PDB entry 6ZJY | electron microscopy, 5.50 A resolution (low resolution: residue-level contacts below are approximate; hydrogen-bond / salt-bridge calls are withheld) | chains L and M of the 15 polymer chains in the assembly

Chain L:
Molecule: NADH-quinone oxidoreductase subunit 12
Source organism: Thermus thermophilus
Notes: EC 7.1.1.-
Reference sequence: Q56227 (NQO12_THET8); numbering as in UniProt (aligned over 1-606)
Chain sequence (606 residues; numbered 1 to 606; the number before each row is that of its first residue):
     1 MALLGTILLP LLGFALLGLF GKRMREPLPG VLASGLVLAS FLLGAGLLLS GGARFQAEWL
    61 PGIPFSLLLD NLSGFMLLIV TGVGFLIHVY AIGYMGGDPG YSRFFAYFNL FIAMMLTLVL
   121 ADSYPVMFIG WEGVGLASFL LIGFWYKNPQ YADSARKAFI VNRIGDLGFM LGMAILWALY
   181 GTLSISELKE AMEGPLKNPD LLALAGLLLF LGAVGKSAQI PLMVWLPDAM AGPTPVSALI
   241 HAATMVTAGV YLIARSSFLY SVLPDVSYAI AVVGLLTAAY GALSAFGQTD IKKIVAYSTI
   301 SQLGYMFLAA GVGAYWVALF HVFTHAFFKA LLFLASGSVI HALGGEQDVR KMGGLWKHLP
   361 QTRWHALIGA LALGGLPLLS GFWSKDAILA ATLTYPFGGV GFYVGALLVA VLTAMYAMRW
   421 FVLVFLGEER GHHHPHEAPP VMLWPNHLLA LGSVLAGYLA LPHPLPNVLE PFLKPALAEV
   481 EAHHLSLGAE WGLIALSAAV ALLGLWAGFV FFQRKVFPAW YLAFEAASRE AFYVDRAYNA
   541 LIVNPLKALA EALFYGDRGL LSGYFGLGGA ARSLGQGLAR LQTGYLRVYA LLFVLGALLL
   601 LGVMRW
Unresolved in the structure: 606

Chain M:
Molecule: NADH-quinone oxidoreductase subunit 13
Source organism: Thermus thermophilus
Notes: EC 7.1.1.-
Reference sequence: Q56228 (NQO13_THET8); numbering as in UniProt (aligned over 1-469)
Chain sequence (469 residues; numbered 1 to 469; the number before each row is that of its first residue):
     1 MVVLAVLLPV VFGALLLLGL PRALGVLGAG LSFLLNLYLF LTHPGGVAHA FQAPLLPGAG
    61 VYWAFGLDGL SALFFLTIAL TVFLGALVAR VEGRFLGLAL LMEGLLLGLF AARDLLVFYV
   121 FFEAALIPAL LMLYLYGGEG RTRALYTFVL FTLVGSLPML AAVLGARLLS GSPTFLLEDL
   181 LAHPLQEEAA FWVFLGFALA FAIKTPLFPL HAWLPPFHQE NHPSGLADAL GTLYKVGVFA
   241 FFRFAIPLAP EGFAQAQGLL LFLAALSALY GAWVAFAAKD FKTLLAYAGL SHMGVAALGV
   301 FSGTPEGAMG GLYLLAASGV YTGGLFLLAG RLYERTGTLE IGRYRGLAQS APGLAALALI
   361 LFLAMVGLPG LSGFPGEFLT LLGAYKASPW LAALAFLSVI ASAAYALTAF QKTFWEEGGS
   421 GVKDLAGAEW GFALLSVLAL LLMGVFPGYF ARGLHPLAEA FAKLLGGGA
Unresolved in the structure: 468-469

Interface between chain L and chain M:
Contacting residue pairs - 9 pairs, chain L then chain M:
  Y146(L) with W415(M); E416(M); E417(M)
  K147(L) with E417(M)
  A550(L) with W273(M); A277(M)
  E551(L) with A277(M)
  F554(L) with A277(M)
  L561(L) with A212(M)
Also at the interface, not in a pair above, chain L (8 interface residues in all): I129, A174
Also at the interface, not in a pair above, chain M (10 interface residues in all): F276, P369, L381, L382

Summary:
8 residues of chain L and 10 residues of chain M are in contact.
Here chain L is NADH-quinone oxidoreductase subunit 12 and chain M is NADH-quinone oxidoreductase subunit 13,
both from Thermus thermophilus. Entry 6ZJY (Respiratory complex I from Thermus thermophilus, NAD+ dataset,
minor state) was determined by electron microscopy together with 6I0D, 6I1P, 6Q8O, 6Q8W, 6Q8X, 6Y11 and 3
further entries from the same study.
